PDB entry 6AVR | electron microscopy, 35.00 A resolution (very low resolution: no residue pairs are listed; an interface is given only as per-side residue counts) | chains H and L of the 4 polymer chains in the assembly

== Chain H ==
Name: Fab LM609 heavy chain
Organism: Mus musculus
Notes: antibody fragment or engineered binder
Sequence (257 residues; numbered 1 to 257; the number before each row is that of its first residue):
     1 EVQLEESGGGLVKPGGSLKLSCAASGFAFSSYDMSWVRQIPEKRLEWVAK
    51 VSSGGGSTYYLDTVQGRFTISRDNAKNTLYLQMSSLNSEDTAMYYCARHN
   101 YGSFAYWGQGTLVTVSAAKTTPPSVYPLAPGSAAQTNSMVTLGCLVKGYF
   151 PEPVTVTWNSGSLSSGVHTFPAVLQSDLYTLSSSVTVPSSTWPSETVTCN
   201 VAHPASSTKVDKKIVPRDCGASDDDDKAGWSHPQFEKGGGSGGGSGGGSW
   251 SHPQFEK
Disordered / not traced: 133-135, 218-257

== Chain L ==
Name: Fab LM609 light chain
Organism: Mus musculus
Notes: antibody fragment or engineered binder
Sequence (214 residues; numbered 1 to 214; the number before each row is that of its first residue):
     1 ELVMTQTPATLSVTPGDSVSLSCRASQSISNHLHWYQQKSHESPRLLIKY
    51 ASQSISGIPSRFSGSGSGTDFTLSINSVETEDFGMYFCQQSNSWPHTFGG
   101 GTKLEIKRADAAPTVSIFPPSSEQLTSGGASVVCFLNNFYPKDINVKWKI
   151 DGSERQNGVLNSWTDQDSKDSTYSMSSTLTLTKDEYERHNSYTCEATHKT
   201 STSPIVKSFNRNEC
Disordered / not traced: 1, 202, 214

== Interface between chain H and chain L ==
At this resolution (35 A) residue pairs are not listed: 16 residues of chain H and 15 of chain L lie at the interface.

== Overview ==
The interface between chain H and chain L involves 16 residues on one side and 15 on the other.
Here chain H is Fab LM609 heavy chain and chain L is Fab LM609 light chain, both from Mus musculus. Entry 6AVR
(Human alpha-V beta-3 Integrin (intermediate conformation) in complex with the therapeutic antibody LM609) was
determined by electron microscopy, deposited together with 6AVQ, 6AVU and 5OPY.
